4QWX - chains R and S of the 28 polymer chains in the assembly; structure by X-ray diffraction, 2.90 A resolution.

Chain R:
Protein: Proteasome subunit alpha type-5
Source organism: Saccharomyces cerevisiae
Notes: EC 3.4.25.1
UniProt: P32379 (PSA5_YEAST); residues -7 to 252 here correspond to UniProt positions 1-260 (UniProt number = residue number + 8)
Amino-acid sequence (260 residues; row label = number of the first residue in the row; numbers below 1 keep their minus sign (Met-7 is residue -7)):
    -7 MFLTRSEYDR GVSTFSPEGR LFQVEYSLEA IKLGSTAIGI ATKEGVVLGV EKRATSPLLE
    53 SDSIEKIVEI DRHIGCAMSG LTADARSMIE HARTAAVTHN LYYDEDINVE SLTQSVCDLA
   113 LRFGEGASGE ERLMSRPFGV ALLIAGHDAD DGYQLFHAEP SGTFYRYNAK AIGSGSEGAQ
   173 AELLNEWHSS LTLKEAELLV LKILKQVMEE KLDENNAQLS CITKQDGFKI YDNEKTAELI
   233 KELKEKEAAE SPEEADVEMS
Disordered / not traced: -7 to 0, 118-124, 243-252

Chain S:
Protein: Proteasome subunit alpha type-6
Source organism: Saccharomyces cerevisiae
Notes: EC 3.4.25.1
UniProt: P40302 (PSA6_YEAST); residues 0-233 here correspond to UniProt positions 1-234 (UniProt number = residue number + 1)
Amino-acid sequence (234 residues; each row starts with the number of its first residue; numbering starts at 0):
     0 MFRNNYDGDT VTFSPTGRLF QVEYALEAIK QGSVTVGLRS NTHAVLVALK RNADELSSYQ
    60 KKIIKCDEHM GLSLAGLAPD ARVLSNYLRQ QCNYSSLVFN RKLAVERAGH LLCDKAQKNT
   120 QSYGGRPYGV GLLIIGYDKS GAHLLEFQPS GNVTELYGTA IGARSQGAKT YLERTLDTFI
   180 KIDGNPDELI KAGVEAISQS LRDESLTVDN LSIAIVGKDT PFTIYDGEAV AKYI
Disordered / not traced: 0-2
Curated features (UniProtKB/Swiss-Prot):
  - modified residue: Ser13 (Phosphoserine)
  - cross-link: Lys190 (Glycyl lysine isopeptide (Lys-Gly) (interchain with G-Cter in ubiquitin))

Interface between chain R and chain S:
Pairs across the interface (45; chain R residue first):
  Arg2(R) with Gly7(S)
  Ser5(R) with Arg125(S)
  Thr6(R) with Gly7(S); Gln20(S)
  Phe7(R) with Gln20(S), hydrogen bond (backbone-side chain); Tyr23(S); Ala24(S), hydrophobic; Arg125(S); Pro126(S); Gly128(S)
  Ser8(R) with Tyr23(S)
  Pro9(R) with Tyr23(S), hydrophobic; Glu26(S)
  Glu10(R) with Glu26(S); Gln30(S)
  Gly11(R) with Tyr23(S); Ala27(S)
  Leu13(R) with Arg125(S)
  Gln106(R) with Arg81(S), hydrogen bond
  Asp110(R) with Arg81(S), salt bridge
  Leu113(R) with Pro78(S), hydrophobic; Asp79(S); Arg125(S)
  Ser153(R) with Pro78(S)
  Gly154(R) with Pro78(S)
  Thr155(R) with Gln59(S); Pro78(S)
  Phe156(R) with Gln59(S)
  Tyr157(R) with Arg50(S); Ala52(S); Ser57(S); Gln59(S)
  Arg158(R) with Ser56(S); Ser57(S), hydrogen bond (backbone-backbone)
  Tyr159(R) with Ala52(S); Asp53(S); Leu55(S); Ser56(S)
  Asn160(R) with Leu55(S), hydrogen bond (backbone-backbone)
  Ala161(R) with Leu55(S)
  Gln172(R) with Asp53(S), hydrogen bond; Leu55(S)
  Leu175(R) with Leu55(S), hydrophobic
  Leu176(R) with Glu54(S); Leu55(S)
Also at the interface, not in a pair above, chain R (27 interface residues in all): Gly3, Glu117, Trp179
Also at the interface, not in a pair above, chain S (26 interface residues in all): Asp6, Asn51, Leu76, Tyr122, Gly123

In short:
The interface between chain R and chain S involves 27 residues on one side and 26 on the other, with 5
hydrogen bonds and 1 salt bridge. Polar pairs include Asp110(R)-Arg81(S), Phe7(R)-Gln20(S) and
Gln106(R)-Arg81(S).
Chain R is Proteasome subunit alpha type-5 and chain S is Proteasome subunit alpha type-6, both from
Saccharomyces cerevisiae; the structure, yCP in complex with the epoxyketone inhibitor ONX 0914, was
determined by X-ray diffraction, deposited together with 4QUX, 4QUY, 4QV0, 4QV1, 4QV3, 4QV4 and 42 further
entries.
